3QGK - chains D and G of the 12 polymer chains in the assembly; structure by X-ray diffraction, 3.00 A resolution.

[Chain D (and G)]
Name: Fusion of urease beta and gamma subunits
Source organism: Helicobacter mustelae
Notes: chain G of this document is another copy of the same molecule, construct and numbering; everything in this record applies to it too
UniProtKB: D3UJ81 (D3UJ81_HELM1); numbering as in UniProt (aligned over 1-225)
Chain sequence (225 residues; row label = number of the first residue in the row):
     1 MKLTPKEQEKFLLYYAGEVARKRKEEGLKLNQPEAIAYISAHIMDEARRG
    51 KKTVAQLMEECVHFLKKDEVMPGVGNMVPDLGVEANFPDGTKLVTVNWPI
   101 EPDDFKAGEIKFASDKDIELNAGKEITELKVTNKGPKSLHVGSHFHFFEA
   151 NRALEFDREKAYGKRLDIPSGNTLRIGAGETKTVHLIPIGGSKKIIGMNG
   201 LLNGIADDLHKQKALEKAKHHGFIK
Modified positions: Met-1 (n-formylmethionine; FME)

[Interface between chain D and chain G]
Contacting residue pairs (26; chain D residue first):
  Leu-12(D) with Phe-11(G), hydrophobic
  Leu-13(D) with Met-1(G)
  Tyr-15(D) with Phe-11(G); Tyr-14(G); Tyr-15(G), hydrogen bond (side chain-backbone); Glu-18(G), hydrogen bond
  Ala-16(D) with Met-1(G); Phe-11(G), hydrophobic
  Lys-22(D) with Tyr-14(G), hydrogen bond; Glu-18(G), salt bridge; Arg-21(G); Asp-45(G), salt bridge
  Arg-23(D) with Arg-48(G)
  Glu-26(D) with Arg-49(G), salt bridge
  Leu-28(D) with Arg-48(G); Arg-49(G)
  Lys-29(D) with Arg-48(G), hydrogen bond (backbone-side chain)
  Leu-30(D) with Arg-48(G)
  Asn-31(D) with Arg-48(G)
  Gln-32(D) with Met-1(G); Lys-2(G)
  Pro-33(D) with Met-1(G)
  Glu-34(D) with Arg-48(G), salt bridge
  Ile-36(D) with Met-1(G)
  Ala-37(D) with Met-1(G)
  Met-71(D) with Arg-48(G)
Also at the interface, not in a pair above, chain D (18 interface residues in all): Val-19
Also at the interface, not in a pair above, chain G (14 interface residues in all): Leu-3, Glu-7, Gln-8, Met-44

[In short]
The interface between chain D and chain G involves 18 residues on one side and 14 on the other; the contacts
include 4 hydrogen bonds and 4 salt bridges. Polar contacts include Lys-22(D)/Glu-18(G), Lys-22(D)/Asp-45(G)
and Glu-26(D)/Arg-49(G).
Both chains are Fusion of urease beta and gamma subunits (Helicobacter mustelae). Entry 3QGK (3.0 A Model of
Iron Containing Urease UreA2B2 from Helicobacter mustelae (refined w/ no ordered solvent)) was determined by
X-ray diffraction, deposited together with 3QGA.
